PDB entry 3IFP | X-ray diffraction, 2.95 A resolution | chains H and L of the 3 polymer chains in the assembly

Chain H:
Name: 12B4 FAB antibody heavy chain
Source organism: Mus musculus
Notes: antibody fragment or engineered binder
Amino-acid sequence (226 residues; each row starts with the number of its first residue):
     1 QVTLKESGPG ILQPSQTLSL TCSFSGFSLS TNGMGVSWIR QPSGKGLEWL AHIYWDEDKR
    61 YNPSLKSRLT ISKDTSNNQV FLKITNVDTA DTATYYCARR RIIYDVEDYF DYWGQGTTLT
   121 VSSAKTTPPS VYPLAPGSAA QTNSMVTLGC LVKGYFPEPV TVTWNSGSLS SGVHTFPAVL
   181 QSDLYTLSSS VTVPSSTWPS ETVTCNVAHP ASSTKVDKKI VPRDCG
Unresolved in the structure: 1, 224-226
Cystine bridges: C22-C97, C150-C205

Chain L:
Name: 12B4 FAB antibody light chain
Source organism: Mus musculus
Notes: antibody fragment or engineered binder
Amino-acid sequence (219 residues; row label = number of the first residue in the row):
     1 DVLMTQTPLS LPVSLGDQAS ISCRSSQNIV HSNGNTYLEW YLQKPGQSPK LLIYKVSNRF
    61 SGVPDRFSGS GSGTDFTLKI SRVEAEDLGV YYCFQGSHVP LTFGAGTKLE LKRADAAPTV
   121 SIFPPSSEQL TSGGASVVCF LNNFYPKDIN VKWKIDGSER QNGVLNSWTD QDSKDSTYSM
   181 SSTLTLTKDE YERHNSYTCE ATHKTSTSPI VKSFNRNEC
Unresolved in the structure: 219
Cystine bridges: C23-C93, C139-C199

Interface between chain H and chain L:
Contacting residue pairs (73):
  Q41(H) with Q43(L), hydrogen bond; Y92(L), hydrogen bond
  K45(H) with Y92(L)
  L47(H) with P49(L), hydrophobic; Y92(L), hydrophobic; F103(L), hydrophobic
  W49(H) with L101(L)
  R60(H) with V99(L)
  Y61(H) with V99(L)
  N62(H) with P100(L)
  P63(H) with V99(L), hydrophobic
  Y96(H) with Q43(L), hydrogen bond; Q47(L); S48(L)
  R100(H) with E39(L), salt bridge; F94(L)
  D105(H) with N35(L), hydrogen bond; Y54(L); K55(L), salt bridge
  V106(H) with Y54(L), hydrophobic
  D108(H) with Y37(L); E39(L)
  Y109(H) with E39(L); L51(L), hydrophobic; Y54(L), hydrophobic; F60(L)
  F110(H) with Y41(L), hydrogen bond (backbone-side chain); L51(L); F94(L), hydrophobic
  D111(H) with F60(L)
  W113(H) with Y41(L); S48(L); P49(L)
  G114(H) with S48(L)
  V131(H) with E128(L)
  Y132(H) with S126(L); E128(L); Q129(L); S132(L)
  P133(H) with S126(L)
  L134(H) with F123(L); V138(L), hydrophobic
  A135(H) with F123(L)
  S138(H) with E218(L)
  T147(H) with S121(L); F123(L)
  G149(H) with F140(L)
  L151(H) with S136(L); V138(L), hydrophobic
  K153(H) with Q129(L); S136(L), hydrogen bond; T185(L)
  H174(H) with N142(L); N143(L), hydrogen bond; S179(L), hydrogen bond
  F176(H) with F140(L), hydrophobic; N142(L); S167(L); T169(L); M180(L); S181(L)
  P177(H) with S167(L), hydrogen bond (backbone-side chain); W168(L)
  V179(H) with L165(L), hydrophobic; N166(L)
  Q181(H) with L165(L); T185(L)
  S188(H) with F140(L); S181(L), hydrogen bond
  S189(H) with F140(L)
  S190(H) with F140(L); N142(L), hydrogen bond
  K218(H) with E128(L)
Interface residues without a listed pair, chain H (44 interface residues in all): I39, G46, P136, G137, A139, L148, L180
Interface residues without a listed pair, chain L (40 interface residues in all): P124

Summary:
The interface between chain H and chain L involves 44 residues on one side and 40 on the other; the contacts
include 11 hydrogen bonds and 2 salt bridges. Polar pairs include R100(H)-E39(L), D105(H)-K55(L) and
Q41(H)-Q43(L).
Chain H is 12B4 FAB antibody heavy chain and chain L is 12B4 FAB antibody light chain, both from Mus musculus;
the structure, X-ray structure of amyloid beta peptide:antibody (Abeta1-7:12B4) complex, was determined by
X-ray diffraction (same publication as 3IFL and 3IFN).
